PDB entry 9ARY | electron microscopy, 3.27 A resolution | chains A and B of the 5 polymer chains in the assembly

# Chain A
Molecule: 5-hydroxytryptamine receptor 2A
From: Homo sapiens
Reference sequence: P28223 (5HT2A_HUMAN); residue numbers follow UniProt; this construct covers 1-471
Sequence (471 residues; each row starts with the number of its first residue):
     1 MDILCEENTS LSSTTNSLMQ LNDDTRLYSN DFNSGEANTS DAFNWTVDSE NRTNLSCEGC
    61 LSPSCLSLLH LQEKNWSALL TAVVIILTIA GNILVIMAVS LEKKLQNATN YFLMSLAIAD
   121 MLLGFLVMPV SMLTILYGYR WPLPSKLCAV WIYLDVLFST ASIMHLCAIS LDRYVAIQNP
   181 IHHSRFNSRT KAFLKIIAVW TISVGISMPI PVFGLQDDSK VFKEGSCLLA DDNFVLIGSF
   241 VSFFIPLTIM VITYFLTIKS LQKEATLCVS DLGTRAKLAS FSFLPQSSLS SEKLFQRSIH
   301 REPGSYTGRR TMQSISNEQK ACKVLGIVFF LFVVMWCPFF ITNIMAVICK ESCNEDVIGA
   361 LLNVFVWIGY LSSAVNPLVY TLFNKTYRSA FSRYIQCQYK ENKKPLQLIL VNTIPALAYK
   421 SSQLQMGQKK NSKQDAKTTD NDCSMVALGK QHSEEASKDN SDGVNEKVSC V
Unresolved in the structure: 1-78, 263-312, 350-355, 391-471
Cystine bridges: Cys148-Cys227
Ligand contacts: serotonin (SRO): Asp155, Val156, Ser159, Thr160, Leu229, Val235, Gly238, Ser239, Ser242, Phe339, Phe340, Asn343
Curated features (UniProtKB/Swiss-Prot):
  - motif: Asp172 to Tyr174 (DRY motif), Asn376 to Tyr380 (NPxxY motif), Ser469 to Val471 (PDZ-binding)
  - binding site (serotonin): Asp155, Asn343
  - site: Leu229 (Hydrophobic barrier that decreases the speed of ligand binding and dissociation)
  - modified residue: Ser280 (Phosphoserine)
  - glycosylation (N-linked (GlcNAc...) asparagine): Asn8, Asn38, Asn44, Asn51, Asn54
  - mutagenesis: Trp151 (W151A/F: Decreased ability to bind serotonin and psilocybin), Asp155 (D155A: Abolished binding to serotonin and psilocybin), Leu229 (L229A: Strongly increases dissociation of bound lysergic acid diethylamine, without affecting binding affinity ...), Ser239 (S239A: Decreased ability to bind serotonin and psilocybin), Ser242 (S242A: Decreased ability to bind serotonin and psilocybin), Ser280 (S280A: Increased ability of hallucinogens to desensitize the receptor; S280D: Reduced receptor desensitization by nonhallucinogenic agonists), Leu362 (L362A: Decreased ability to bind serotonin and psilocybin), Gly463 (G463V: Loss of interaction with PATJ), Asn465 (N465S: No effect on interaction with PATJ. Acquires the binding properties of HTR2C; when associated with S-470), Cys470 (C470S: No effect on interaction with PATJ. Acquires the binding properties of HTR2C; when associated with S-465), Val471 (V471A: Loss of interaction with PATJ, CASK, APBA1, DLG1 and DLG4)
Reported in the primary citation:
  - binding site for serotonin: Asp155, Ser242, Phe339, Phe340, Asn343
  - mutagenesis - F234A: decreased signaling in response to serotonin

# Chain B
Molecule: G subunit q (Gi2-mini-Gq chimeric)
From: Homo sapiens
Sequence (246 residues; each row starts with the number of its first residue):
     1 MGSTVSAEDK AAAERSKMID KNLREDGEKA RRTLRLLLLG ADNSGKSTIV KQMRILHGGS
    61 GGSGGTSGIF ETKFQVDKVN FHMFDVGGQR DERRKWIQCF NDVTAIIFVV DSSDYNRLQE
   121 ALNDFKSIWN NRWLRTISVI LFLNKQDLLA EKVLAGKSKI EDYFPEFARY TTPEDATPEP
   181 GEDPRVTRAK YFIRKEFVDI STASGDGRHI CYPHFTCAVD TENARRIFND CKDIILQMNL
   241 REYNLV
Unresolved in the structure: 1-3, 55-65

# Chain A / chain B interface
Residue-residue contacts (35):
  Thr109(A) - Tyr243(B)
  Asp172(A) - Tyr243(B)  hydrogen bond
  Arg173(A) - Tyr243(B)
  Arg173(A) - Leu245(B)
  Ala176(A) - Asn239(B)  hydrogen bond (backbone-side chain)
  Ile177(A) - Leu236(B)
  Ile177(A) - Leu240(B)  hydrophobic
  Ile177(A) - Leu245(B)  hydrophobic
  Pro180(A) - Lys232(B)
  Pro180(A) - Ile235(B)
  Pro180(A) - Leu236(B)  hydrophobic
  Pro180(A) - Asn239(B)
  Ile181(A) - Val79(B)  hydrophobic
  Ile181(A) - Phe228(B)  hydrophobic
  Ile181(A) - Lys232(B)
  Ser184(A) - Ile235(B)
  Ser184(A) - Asn239(B)
  Arg185(A) - Arg31(B)  hydrogen bond (backbone-side chain)
  Arg185(A) - Arg32(B)  hydrogen bond (side chain-backbone)
  Arg185(A) - Val79(B)
  Phe186(A) - Arg32(B)
  Gln313(A) - Ile210(B)
  Ser314(A) - Asp233(B)  hydrogen bond
  Ser314(A) - Gln237(B)
  Asn317(A) - Gln237(B)
  Asn317(A) - Val246(B)
  Lys320(A) - Leu245(B)
  Ala321(A) - Leu240(B)  hydrophobic
  Ala321(A) - Leu245(B)  hydrogen bond (backbone-backbone)
  Tyr380(A) - Asn244(B)  hydrogen bond (backbone-side chain)
  Phe383(A) - Asn244(B)
  Phe383(A) - Val246(B)
  Asn384(A) - Arg241(B)
  Asn384(A) - Asn244(B)
  Asn384(A) - Val246(B)
Also at the interface, not in a pair above, chain A (25 interface residues in all): Asn110, Leu113, His183, Ser188, Glu318, Val324, Tyr387
Also at the interface, not in a pair above, chain B (20 interface residues in all): Glu28, Thr33, Glu242

# In short
Chain A and chain B form an interface of 25 and 20 residues respectively, with 7 hydrogen bonds. Among the
polar pairs are Asp172(A)-Tyr243(B), Ala176(A)-Asn239(B) and Arg185(A)-Arg31(B). Chain A binds serotonin. The
paper reports a binding site for serotonin at Asp155(A), Ser242(A) and Phe339(A) among others; F234A of chain
A reduces signaling in response to serotonin.
Chain A is 5-hydroxytryptamine receptor 2A and chain B is G subunit q (Gi2-mini-Gq chimeric), both from Homo
sapiens; the structure, Global reconstruction 5-HT2AR bound to 5-HT in complex with a mini-Gq protein and
scFv16 obtained by ..., was determined by electron microscopy, deposited together with 9AS0, 9AS2, 9AS4, 9AS6,
9AS8 and 9ASA.
